Entry 7Z0E (X-ray diffraction, 1.22 A resolution); this record covers chain P.

Chain P:
Molecule: Bacteriorhodopsin
Source organism: Halobacterium salinarum
UniProt: P02945 (BACR_HALSA); residues 1-248 here correspond to UniProt positions 14-261 (UniProt number = residue number + 13)
Chain sequence (248 residues; each row starts with the number of its first residue):
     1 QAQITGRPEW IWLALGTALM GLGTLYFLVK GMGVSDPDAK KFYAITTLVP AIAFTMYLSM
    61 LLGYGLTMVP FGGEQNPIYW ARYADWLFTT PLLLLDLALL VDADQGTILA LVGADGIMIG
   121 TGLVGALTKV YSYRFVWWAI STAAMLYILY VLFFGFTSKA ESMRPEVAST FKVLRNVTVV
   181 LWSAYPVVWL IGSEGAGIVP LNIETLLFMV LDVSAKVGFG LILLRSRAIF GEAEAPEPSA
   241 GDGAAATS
Unresolved in the structure: 1-4, 235-248
Modified positions: Lys-216 (n~6~-[(2Z,4E,6E,8E)-3,7-dimethyl-9-(2,6,6-trimethylcyclohex-1-en-1-yl)nona-2,4,6,8-tetraenyl]lysine; LYR)
Residues lining bound ligands:
  - 2,3-di-phytanyl-glycerol (L2P): Leu-48, Ile-52, Thr-55, Met-56, Tyr-64, Thr-67, Trp-80, Tyr-83, Ala-84, Leu-87, Phe-88, Leu-92, Leu-123, Leu-127
  - eicosane (LFA), molecule 1: Trp-10, Ile-11, Leu-15
  - eicosane (LFA), molecule 2: Ile-11, Trp-12, Leu-15
  - eicosane (LFA), molecule 3: Ile-11, Ala-14, Leu-15, Ala-18
  - eicosane (LFA), molecule 4: Ala-14, Thr-17, Ala-18, Gly-21, Leu-22, Leu-25, Leu-61
  - eicosane (LFA), molecule 5: Leu-25, Tyr-26, Val-29
  - eicosane (LFA), molecule 6: Phe-54, Leu-58, Leu-62
  - eicosane (LFA), molecule 7: Leu-87, Phe-88, Pro-91, Leu-92, Leu-95, Val-112, Gly-116
  - eicosane (LFA), molecule 8: Tyr-131, Ser-132, Phe-135, Val-136, Ala-139
  - eicosane (LFA), molecule 9: Trp-138, Thr-142, Met-145, Leu-146, Leu-149, Tyr-150, Phe-153, Val-179, Ser-183, Pro-186, Val-187, Leu-190
  - eicosane (LFA), molecule 10: Phe-153, Asn-176, Val-179, Val-180, Ser-183, Ala-184, Val-187, Val-188, Leu-207, Leu-211
  - eicosane (LFA), molecule 11: Lys-172, Val-173, Asn-176, Val-177, Val-180, Leu-181
  - eicosane (LFA), molecule 12: Lys-172, Asn-176, Val-180
  - eicosane (LFA), molecule 13: Val-177, Val-210, Ser-214, Gly-218, Phe-219, Ile-222
  - eicosane (LFA), molecule 14: Ile-191, Ile-198, Val-199, Pro-200, Ile-203, Leu-207
  - eicosane (LFA), molecule 15: Ile-203, Leu-206, Leu-207, Val-210
  - squalene (SQL; (6E,10E,14E,18E)-2,6,10,15,19,23-hexamethyltetracosa-2,6,10,14,18,22-hexaene): Leu-15, Leu-19, Leu-22, Gly-23, Tyr-26, Met-209, Val-210, Val-213, Ser-214, Val-217, Gly-218, Leu-221, Arg-225
Curated features (UniProtKB/Swiss-Prot):
  - site: Asp-85 (Primary proton acceptor)
  - modified residue: Gln-1 (Pyrrolidone carboxylic acid)
From the paper describing this entry:
  - conformationally variable residues (side-chain flip): Arg-82, Leu-93, Glu-194
  - contacts within the chain: Pro-77/Ser-193, Tyr-83/Glu-194

In short:
Ligands of chain P: 15 copies of eicosane, 2,3-di-phytanyl-glycerol and squalene. The paper reports
conformational variability at Arg-82, Leu-93 and Glu-194; contacts within the chain involving Ser-193, Pro-77
and Glu-194 among others.
Chain P is Bacteriorhodopsin (Halobacterium salinarum); the structure, Crystal structure of the M state of
bacteriorhodopsin at 1.22 Angstrom resolution, was determined by X-ray diffraction, deposited together with
7Z0C, 7Z09, 7Z0A and 7Z0D.
